Entry 2ZLE (electron microscopy, 28.00 A resolution (very low resolution: no residue pairs are listed; an interface is given only as per-side residue counts)); this record covers chains D and G of the 13 polymer chains in the assembly.

[Chain D]
Molecule: Outer membrane protein C
Organism: Escherichia coli
Reference sequence: P06996 (OMPC_ECOLI); residues 1189-1534 here correspond to UniProt positions 22-367 (UniProt number = residue number - 1167)
Amino-acid sequence (346 residues; row label = number of the first residue in the row):
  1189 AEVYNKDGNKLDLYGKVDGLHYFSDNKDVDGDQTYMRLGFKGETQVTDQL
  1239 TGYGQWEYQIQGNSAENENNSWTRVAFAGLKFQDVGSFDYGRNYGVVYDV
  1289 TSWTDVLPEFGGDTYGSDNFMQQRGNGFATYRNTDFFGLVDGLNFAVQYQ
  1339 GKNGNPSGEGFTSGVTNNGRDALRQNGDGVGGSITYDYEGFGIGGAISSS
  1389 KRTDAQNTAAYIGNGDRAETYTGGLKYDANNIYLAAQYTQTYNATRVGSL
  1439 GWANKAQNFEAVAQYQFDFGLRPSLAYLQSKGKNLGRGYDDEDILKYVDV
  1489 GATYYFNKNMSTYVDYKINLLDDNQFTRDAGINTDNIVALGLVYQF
Curated features (UniProtKB/Swiss-Prot):
  - region: Gly1283 to Gly1300 (Loop L3)
  - binding site (Mg(2+)): Asn1507, Leu1509, Thr1522

[Chain G]
Molecule: Protease do
Organism: Escherichia coli
Notes: EC 3.4.21.-
Reference sequence: P0C0V0 (DEGP_ECOLI); the construct lacks a stretch of the UniProt sequence, so the offset changes along the chain: 2317-2367 = UniProt 27-77; 2368-2476 = UniProt 105-213; 2477-2650 = UniProt 222-395; 2651-2724 = UniProt 401-474
Amino-acid sequence (448 residues; each row starts with the number of its first residue; a row labelled like 2367A-2367Z holds insertion residues (2367A, then the next letters in order)):
  2317 AETSSATTAQQMPSLAPMLEKVMPSVVSINVEGSTTVNTPRMPRNFQQFF
  2367 G
2367A-2367Z DDSPFCQEGSPFQSSPFCQGGQGGNG
 2368A G
  2368 GQQQKFMALGSGVIIDADKGYVVTNNHVVDNATVIKVQLSDGRKFDAKMV
  2418 GKDPRSDIALIQIQNPKNLTAIKMADSDALRVGDYTVAIGNPFGLGETVT
  2468 SGIVSALGR
2476A-2476H SGLNAENY
  2477 ENFIQTDAAINRGNSGGALVNLNGELIGINTAILAPDGGNIGIGFAIPSN
  2527 MVKNLTSQMVEYGQVKRGELGIMGTELNSELAKAMKVDAQRGAFVSQVLP
  2577 NSSAAKAGIKAGDVITSLNGKPISSFAALRAQVGTMPVGSKLTLGLLRDG
  2627 KQVNVNLELQQSSQNQVDSSSIFN
2650A-2650E GIEGA
  2651 EMSNKGKDQGVVVNNVKTGTPAAQIGLKKGDVIIGANQQAVKNIAELRKV
  2701 LDSKPSVLALNIQRGDSTIYLLMQ
Disordered / not traced: 2317-2326, 2367A-2367Z, 2368A, 2476A-2476H, 2650A-2650E, 2723-2724
Curated features (UniProtKB/Swiss-Prot):
  - active site (Charge relay system): His2394, Asp2424, Ser2491
  - binding site (substrate): Glu2348, His2394, Asp2424, Gly2489 to Ser2491, Thr2507 to Ala2511, Leu2546 to Gly2550

[Chain D / chain G interface]
At this resolution (28 A) residue pairs are not listed: 29 residues of chain D and 11 of chain G lie at the interface.

[Overview]
29 residues of chain D face 11 of chain G across their interface. From UniProt: 3 Mg2+-binding residues on
chain D; 3 active-site residues and 16 substrate-binding residues on chain G.
Chain D is Outer membrane protein C and chain G is Protease do, both from Escherichia coli; the structure,
Cryo-EM structure of DegP12/OMP, was determined by electron microscopy, deposited together with 3CS0.
